PDB entry 8EA4 | electron microscopy, 3.00 A resolution | chains X and 5 of the 31 polymer chains in the assembly

== Chain X ==
Molecule: TnsB
From: Scytonema hofmannii
Chain sequence (584 residues; numbered 1 to 584; the number before each row is that of its first residue):
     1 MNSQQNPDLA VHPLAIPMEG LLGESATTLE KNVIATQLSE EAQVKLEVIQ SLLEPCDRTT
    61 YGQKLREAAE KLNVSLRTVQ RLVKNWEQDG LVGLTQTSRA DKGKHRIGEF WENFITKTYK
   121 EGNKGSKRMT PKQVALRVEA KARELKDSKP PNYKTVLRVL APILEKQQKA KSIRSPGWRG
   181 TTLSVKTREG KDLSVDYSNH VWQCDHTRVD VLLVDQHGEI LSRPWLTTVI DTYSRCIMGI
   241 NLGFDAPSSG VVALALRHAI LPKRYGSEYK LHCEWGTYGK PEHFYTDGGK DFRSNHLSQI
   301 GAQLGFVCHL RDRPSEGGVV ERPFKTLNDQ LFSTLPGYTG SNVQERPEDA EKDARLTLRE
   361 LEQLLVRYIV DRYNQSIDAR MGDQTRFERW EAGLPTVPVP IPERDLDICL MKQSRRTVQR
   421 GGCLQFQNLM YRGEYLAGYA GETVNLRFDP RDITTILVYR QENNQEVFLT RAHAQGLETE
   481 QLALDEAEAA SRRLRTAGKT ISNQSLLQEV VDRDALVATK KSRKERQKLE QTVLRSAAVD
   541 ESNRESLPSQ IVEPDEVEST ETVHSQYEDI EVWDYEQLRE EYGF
Not modelled in the structure: 1-28, 517-523, 543-584
Ion coordination: Mg2+: Asp205, Asp287 (shared with 1 residue of chain 1; 1 residue of chain 6)
Reported in the primary citation:
  - mutagenesis - Y439A: decreased catalytic activity with TnsC
  - mutagenesis - R432A: unchanged catalytic activity with TnsC
  - mutagenesis - R432A: unchanged catalytic activity (ATP hydrolysis)

== Chain 5 ==
Molecule: Re_r1
Sequence (50 nucleotides; row label = number of the first residue in the row):
     1 TGTACAGTGA CTAATTATAT GTCGTTGTGA CAAATTATTG TCATCAGTAA
Not modelled in the structure: 29-50

== How chain X and chain 5 interact ==
Contacting residue pairs - 26 pairs, chain X then chain 5:
  Arg58(X) - DG27(5)  base contact
  Arg58(X) - DT28(5)  hydrogen bond to the base
  Asn73(X) - DG21(5)  phosphate contact
  Val74(X) - DG21(5)  phosphate contact
  Ser75(X) - DG21(5)  hydrogen bond to the phosphate
  Arg77(X) - DT22(5)  base contact
  Thr78(X) - DT20(5)  phosphate contact
  Thr78(X) - DG21(5)  hydrogen bond to the phosphate
  Arg81(X) - DG21(5)  base contact
  Gln96(X) - DT18(5)  hydrogen bond to the phosphate
  Gln96(X) - DA19(5)  hydrogen bond to the phosphate
  Arg99(X) - DT16(5)  hydrogen bond to the base
  Arg99(X) - DA17(5)  sugar contact
  Arg99(X) - DT18(5)  sugar contact
  Ala100(X) - DA17(5)  hydrogen bond to the phosphate
  Ala100(X) - DT18(5)  phosphate contact
  Asp101(X) - DA17(5)  sugar contact
  Arg106(X) - DT15(5)  hydrogen bond to the base
  Thr130(X) - DG7(5)  phosphate contact
  Pro131(X) - DG7(5)  phosphate contact
  Lys132(X) - DA6(5)  salt bridge to the phosphate
  Lys132(X) - DG7(5)  phosphate contact
  Gln133(X) - DA6(5)  phosphate contact
  Tyr153(X) - DG7(5)  hydrogen bond to the phosphate
  Lys154(X) - DG9(5)  hydrogen bond to the base
  Lys154(X) - DA10(5)  base contact
Other interface residues (no listed pair), chain X (21 interface residues in all): Thr97, Ser98, Leu157
Other interface residues (no listed pair), chain 5 (16 interface residues in all): DT8, DC23

== Summary ==
The interface between chain X and chain 5 involves 21 residues on one side and 16 on the other; the contacts
include 10 hydrogen bonds and 1 salt bridge. Polar contacts include Arg58(X)-DT28(5), Arg99(X)-DT16(5) and
Arg106(X)-DT15(5). From the paper: Y439A of chain X reduces catalytic activity with TnsC; R432A of chain X
leaves catalytic activity with TnsC unchanged.
Here chain X is TnsB (Scytonema hofmannii) and chain 5 is Re_r1. Entry 8EA4 (V-K CAST Transpososome from
Scytonema hofmanni, minor configuration) was determined by electron microscopy, deposited together with 8EA3
and 7SVU.
